Entry 5OYA (X-ray diffraction, 1.80 A resolution); this record covers chains C and E of the 8 polymer chains in the assembly.

== Chain C ==
Protein: Rubisco large subunit
Source organism: Chaetoceros socialis
Sequence (490 residues; row label = number of the first residue in the row):
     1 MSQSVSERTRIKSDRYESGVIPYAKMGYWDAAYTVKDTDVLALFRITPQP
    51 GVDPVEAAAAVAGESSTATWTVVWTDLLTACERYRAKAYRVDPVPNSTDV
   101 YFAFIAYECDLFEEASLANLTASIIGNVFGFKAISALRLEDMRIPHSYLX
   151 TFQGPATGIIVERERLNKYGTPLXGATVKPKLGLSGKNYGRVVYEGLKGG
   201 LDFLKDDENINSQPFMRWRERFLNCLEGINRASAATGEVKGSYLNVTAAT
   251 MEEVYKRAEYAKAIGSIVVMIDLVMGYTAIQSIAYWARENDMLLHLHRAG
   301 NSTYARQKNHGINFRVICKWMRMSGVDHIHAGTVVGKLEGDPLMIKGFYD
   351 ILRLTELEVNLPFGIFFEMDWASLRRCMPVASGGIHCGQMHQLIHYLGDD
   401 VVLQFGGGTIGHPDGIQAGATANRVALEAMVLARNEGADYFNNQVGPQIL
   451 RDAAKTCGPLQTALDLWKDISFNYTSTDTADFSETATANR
Not modelled in the structure: 1-15, 484-490
Modified positions: Cys109 (S-hydroxycysteine; CSO); LOH (3,4-dihydroxylysine) at position 150, HL2 ((2S,3R)-2-amino-3-hydroxy-4-methylpentanoic acid) at position 174; Pro155 (4-hydroxyproline; HYP); Lys205 (lysine nz-carboxylic acid; KCX); Lys346 (N-trimethyllysine; M3L); Cys457 (S-nitroso-cysteine; SNC)
Bound ions: Mg2+: Lys205, Asp207, Glu208 (together with 2-carboxyarabinitol-1,5-diphosphate)
Ligand contacts:
  - 2-carboxyarabinitol-1,5-diphosphate (CAP), molecule 1: Glu64, Thr69, Trp70, Asn127
  - 2-carboxyarabinitol-1,5-diphosphate (CAP), molecule 2: Thr177, Lys179, Lys181, Lys205, Asp207, Glu208, His297, Arg298, His330, Lys337, Leu338, Ser382, Gly383, Gly384, Gln404, Phe405, Gly406, Gly407

== Chain E ==
Protein: Rubisco large subunit
Source organism: Chaetoceros socialis
Sequence (490 residues; row label = number of the first residue in the row):
     1 MSQSVSERTRIKSDRYESGVIPYAKMGYWDAAYTVKDTDVLALFRITPQP
    51 GVDPVEAAAAVAGESSTATWTVVWTDLLTACERYRAKAYRVDPVPNSTDV
   101 YFAFIAYECDLFEEASLANLTASIIGNVFGFKAISALRLEDMRIPHSYLX
   151 TFQGPATGIIVERERLNKYGTPLXGATVKPKLGLSGKNYGRVVYEGLKGG
   201 LDFLKDDENINSQPFMRWRERFLNCLEGINRASAATGEVKGSYLNVTAAT
   251 MEEVYKRAEYAKAIGSIVVMIDLVMGYTAIQSIAYWARENDMLLHLHRAG
   301 NSTYARQKNHGINFRVICKWMRMSGVDHIHAGTVVGKLEGDPLMIKGFYD
   351 ILRLTELEVNLPFGIFFEMDWASLRRCMPVASGGIHCGQMHQLIHYLGDD
   401 VVLQFGGGTIGHPDGIQAGATANRVALEAMVLARNEGADYFNNQVGPQIL
   451 RDAAKTCGPLQTALDLWKDISFNYTSTDTADFSETATANR
Not modelled in the structure: 1-14, 484-490
Modified positions: Pro48, Pro155 (4-hydroxyproline; HYP); Cys109 (S-hydroxycysteine; CSO); LOH (3,4-dihydroxylysine) at position 150, HL2 ((2S,3R)-2-amino-3-hydroxy-4-methylpentanoic acid) at position 174; Lys205 (lysine nz-carboxylic acid; KCX); Lys346 (N-trimethyllysine; M3L); Cys457 (S-nitroso-cysteine; SNC)
Bound ions: Mg2+: Lys205, Asp207, Glu208 (together with 2-carboxyarabinitol-1,5-diphosphate)
Ligand contacts: 2-carboxyarabinitol-1,5-diphosphate (CAP): Glu64, Thr69, Trp70, Asn127, Thr177, Lys179, Lys181, Lys205, Asp207, Glu208, His297, Arg298, His330, Lys337, Leu338, Ser382, Gly383, Gly384, Gln404, Phe405, Gly406, Gly407
From the paper describing this entry:
  - post-translational modification sites: Pro48, Pro155, Lys205, Lys346, Cys457

== Chain C / chain E interface ==
Residue-residue contacts - 13 pairs, chain C then chain E:
  LOH_150(C) - Pro214(E)
  Val161(C) - Glu220(E)
  Glu164(C) - Lys187(E)
  Tyr169(C) - Lys187(E)  hydrogen bond
  Arg288(C) - Arg217(E)
  Arg288(C) - Arg219(E)
  Glu289(C) - Arg219(E)  salt bridge
  Glu289(C) - Lys256(E)  salt bridge
  Asp291(C) - Arg219(E)
  Asp291(C) - Tyr260(E)  hydrogen bond
  Arg375(C) - Pro214(E)
  Arg375(C) - Arg217(E)
  Arg375(C) - Glu220(E)  salt bridge
Also at the interface, not in a pair above, chain C (9 interface residues in all): Ser373
Also at the interface, not in a pair above, chain E (10 interface residues in all): Ser185, Met216, Leu223

== Overview ==
Chain C and chain E form an interface of 9 and 10 residues respectively; the contacts include 2 hydrogen bonds
and 3 salt bridges. Polar pairs include Glu289(C)-Arg219(E), Glu289(C)-Lys256(E) and Arg375(C)-Glu220(E).
Ligands of chain C: 2-carboxyarabinitol-1,5-diphosphate. Chain E binds 2-carboxyarabinitol-1,5-diphosphate.
From the paper: modification sites Pro48(E), Pro155(E) and Lys205(E) among others.
Chain C is Rubisco large subunit and chain E is Rubisco large subunit, both from Chaetoceros socialis; the
structure, Unusual posttranslational modifications revealed in crystal structures of diatom Rubisco, was
determined by X-ray diffraction, deposited together with 6FTL, 5N9Z and 5MZ2.
